8S2W - chains A and C of the 4 polymer chains in the assembly; structure by X-ray diffraction, 2.50 A resolution.

== Chain A (and C) ==
Name: Pyridoxal 5'-phosphate synthase subunit PDX1.3
Source organism: Arabidopsis thaliana
Notes: EC 4.3.3.6; chain C of this document is another copy of the same molecule, construct and numbering; everything in this record applies to it too
UniProtKB: Q8L940 (PDX13_ARATH); residues 2-292 here correspond to UniProt positions 1-291 (UniProt number = residue number - 1)
Sequence (291 residues; numbered 2 to 292; the number before each row is that of its first residue):
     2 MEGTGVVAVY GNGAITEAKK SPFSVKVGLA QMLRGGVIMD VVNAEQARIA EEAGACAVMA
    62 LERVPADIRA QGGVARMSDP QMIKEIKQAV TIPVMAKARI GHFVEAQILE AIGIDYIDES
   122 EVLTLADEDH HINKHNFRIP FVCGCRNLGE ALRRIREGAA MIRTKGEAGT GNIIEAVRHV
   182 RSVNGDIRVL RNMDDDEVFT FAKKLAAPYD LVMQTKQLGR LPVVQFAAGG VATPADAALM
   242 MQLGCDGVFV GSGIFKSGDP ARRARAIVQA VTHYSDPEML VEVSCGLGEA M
Disordered / not traced: 2-21, 290-292
UniProt features mapped onto this chain:
  - active site: K98 (Schiff-base intermediate with D-ribose 5-phosphate)
  - binding site (D-ribose 5-phosphate): D41, G170, G231, G252, S253
  - binding site (D-glyceraldehyde 3-phosphate): R182
  - modified residue: M2 (N-acetylmethionine)

== Interface between chain A and chain C ==
Pairs across the interface (9; chain A residue first):
  R182(A) - D195(C)  salt bridge
  R182(A) - E198(C)  salt bridge
  R189(A) - N193(C)  hydrogen bond (backbone-side chain)
  R192(A) - N193(C)
  N193(A) - R189(C)  hydrogen bond (side chain-backbone)
  N193(A) - R192(C)
  N193(A) - N193(C)
  D195(A) - R182(C)  salt bridge
  E198(A) - R182(C)  salt bridge
Other interface residues (no listed pair), chain A (7 interface residues in all): V190
Other interface residues (no listed pair), chain C (7 interface residues in all): V190

== In short ==
Chain A and chain C each contribute 7 residues to their interface, with 2 hydrogen bonds and 4 salt bridges.
Among the polar pairs are R182(A)-D195(C), R182(A)-E198(C) and R189(A)-N193(C).
Both chains are Pyridoxal 5'-phosphate synthase subunit PDX1.3 (Arabidopsis thaliana). Entry 8S2W (SSX
structure of Arabidopsis thaliana Pdx1.3 grown in seeded batch conditions) was determined by X-ray diffraction
(same publication as 8S2U, 8S2V and 8S2X).
